PDB entry 6N3Q | electron microscopy, 3.68 A resolution | chains A and B of the 6 polymer chains in the assembly

Chain A:
Molecule: Protein transport protein SEC61
From: Saccharomyces cerevisiae (strain ATCC 204508 / S288c)
UniProtKB: P32915 (SC61A_YEAST); residues 1-480 here = UniProt positions 1-480
Amino-acid sequence (480 residues; each row starts with the number of its first residue):
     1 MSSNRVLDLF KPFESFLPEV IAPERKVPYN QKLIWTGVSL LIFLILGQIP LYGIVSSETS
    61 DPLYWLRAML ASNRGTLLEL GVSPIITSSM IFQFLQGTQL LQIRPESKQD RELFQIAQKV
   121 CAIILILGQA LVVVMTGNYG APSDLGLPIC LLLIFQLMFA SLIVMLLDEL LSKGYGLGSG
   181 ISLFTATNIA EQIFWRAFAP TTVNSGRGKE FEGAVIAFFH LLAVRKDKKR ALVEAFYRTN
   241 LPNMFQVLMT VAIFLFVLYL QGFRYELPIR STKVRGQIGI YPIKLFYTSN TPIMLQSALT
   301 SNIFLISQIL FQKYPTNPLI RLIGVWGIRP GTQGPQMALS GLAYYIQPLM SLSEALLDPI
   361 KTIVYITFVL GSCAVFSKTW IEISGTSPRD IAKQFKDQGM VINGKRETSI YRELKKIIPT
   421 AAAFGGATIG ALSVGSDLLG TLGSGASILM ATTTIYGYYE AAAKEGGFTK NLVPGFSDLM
Unresolved in the structure: 1-9, 58-72, 143-146, 311-359, 469-480
Curated features (UniProtKB/Swiss-Prot):
  - mutagenesis: Lys273 (K273P/G: Severe growth defect), Arg275 (R275D/G/P/Q/Y: Severe growth defect; R275E/F/V: Severe growth defect; lowers SRP-dependent and SRP-independent translocation), Gly276 (G276P: Severe growth defect), Lys405 (K405D/E/P: Severe growth defect), Arg406 (R406D: Severe growth defect; lowers SRP-dependent translocation; R406E: Severe growth defect; lowers SRP-dependent and SRP-independent translocation; R406H/W: Severe growth defect)

Chain B:
Molecule: Protein transport protein SBH1
From: Saccharomyces cerevisiae (strain ATCC 204508 / S288c)
UniProtKB: P52870 (SC6B1_YEAST); numbering as in UniProt (aligned over 1-82)
Amino-acid sequence (82 residues; row label = number of the first residue in the row):
     1 MSSPTPPGGQ RTLQKRKQGS SQKVAASAPK KNTNSNNSIL KIYSDEATGL RVDPLVVLFL
    61 AVGFIFSVVA LHVISKVAGK LF
Unresolved in the structure: 1-50

Chain A / chain B interface:
Contacting residue pairs (34; chain A residue first):
  Glu19(A) - Arg51(B)  hydrogen bond (backbone-backbone)
  Glu19(A) - Val52(B)
  Val20(A) - Arg51(B)
  Val20(A) - Val52(B)
  Ile21(A) - Arg51(B)
  Ile21(A) - Val52(B)
  Trp35(A) - Pro54(B)  hydrophobic
  Val38(A) - Leu58(B)  hydrophobic
  Ile42(A) - Leu58(B)  hydrophobic
  Ile42(A) - Ala61(B)  hydrophobic
  Ile42(A) - Val62(B)  hydrophobic
  Ile45(A) - Ile65(B)  hydrophobic
  Leu46(A) - Phe64(B)  hydrophobic
  Leu46(A) - Ile65(B)  hydrophobic
  Ile49(A) - Ile65(B)  hydrophobic
  Ile49(A) - Val68(B)  hydrophobic
  Ile49(A) - Val69(B)  hydrophobic
  Pro50(A) - Val68(B)
  Pro50(A) - His72(B)
  Leu51(A) - His72(B)  hydrogen bond (backbone-side chain)
  Tyr52(A) - Leu71(B)  hydrophobic
  Tyr52(A) - His72(B)
  Tyr52(A) - Ser75(B)
  Leu152(A) - Leu71(B)  hydrophobic
  Gln156(A) - Phe64(B)
  Gln156(A) - Val68(B)
  Phe159(A) - Leu60(B)  hydrophobic
  Phe159(A) - Phe64(B)  hydrophobic
  Ile163(A) - Leu60(B)  hydrophobic
  Ile163(A) - Ala61(B)  hydrophobic
  Leu166(A) - Val57(B)  hydrophobic
  Leu170(A) - Pro54(B)  hydrophobic
  Leu170(A) - Val57(B)  hydrophobic
  Tyr175(A) - Pro54(B)  hydrophobic
Other interface residues (no listed pair), chain A (21 interface residues in all): Leu77, Ala160
Other interface residues (no listed pair), chain B (16 interface residues in all): Leu55

Summary:
The interface between chain A and chain B involves 21 residues on one side and 16 on the other; the contacts
include 2 hydrogen bonds. Among the polar pairs are Leu51(A)-His72(B) and Glu19(A)-Arg51(B). From UniProt: 5
mutagenesis sites on chain A.
Chain A is Protein transport protein SEC61 and chain B is Protein transport protein SBH1, both from
Saccharomyces cerevisiae (strain ATCC 204508 / S288c); the structure, Cryo-EM structure of the yeast Sec
complex, was determined by electron microscopy.
